Entry 2X9W (X-ray diffraction, 1.92 A resolution); this record covers chain A.

Chain A:
Protein: Cell wall surface anchor family protein
Organism: Streptococcus pneumoniae
Notes: fragment: backbone subunit pili, residues 184-627
UniProt: Q97SC2 (Q97SC2_STRPN); residue numbers follow UniProt; this construct covers 184-627
Chain sequence (444 residues; row label = number of the first residue in the row):
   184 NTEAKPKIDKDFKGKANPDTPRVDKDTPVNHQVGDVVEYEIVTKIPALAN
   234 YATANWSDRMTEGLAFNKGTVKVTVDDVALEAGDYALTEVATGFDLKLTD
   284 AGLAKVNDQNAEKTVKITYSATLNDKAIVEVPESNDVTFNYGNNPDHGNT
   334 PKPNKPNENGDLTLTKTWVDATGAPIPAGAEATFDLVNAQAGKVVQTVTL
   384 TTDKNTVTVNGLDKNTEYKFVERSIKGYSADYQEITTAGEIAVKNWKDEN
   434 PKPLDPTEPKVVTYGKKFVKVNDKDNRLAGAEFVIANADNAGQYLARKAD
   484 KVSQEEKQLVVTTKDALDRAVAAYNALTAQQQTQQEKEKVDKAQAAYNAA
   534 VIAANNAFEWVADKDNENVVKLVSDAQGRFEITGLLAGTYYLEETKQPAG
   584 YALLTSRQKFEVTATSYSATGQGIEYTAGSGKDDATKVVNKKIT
Unresolved in the structure: 184-185
Differences from the reference sequence: engineered mutation Ala374 (Thr in Q97SC2)
Modified / non-standard residues: Mse243 (selenomethionine; parent Met)
Glycans and other covalent adducts: covalent link Lys193-Asn318, Lys349-Asn428, Lys453-Asn623
What the authors report for this chain:
  - contacts within the chain: Lys193-Asn318 (covalent link), Ile224-Asp241, Lys193-Asp241, Asp241-Phe277, Lys349-Asn428 (covalent link), Phe367-Glu405, Glu405-Ile408, Glu405-Val426, Lys453-Asn623 (covalent link), Ala464-Glu577, Phe466-Glu577, Glu577-Leu587
  - post-translational modification sites: Asn318, Asn428, Asn623
  - catalytic residues: Asp241, Glu405

In short:
The paper reports catalytic residues Asp241 and Glu405; modification sites Asn318, Asn428 and Asn623.
Chain A is Cell wall surface anchor family protein (Streptococcus pneumoniae); the structure, Structure of the
pilus backbone (rrgb) from streptococcus pneumoniae, was determined by X-ray diffraction together with 2X9X,
2X9Y and 2X9Z from the same study.
